Entry 7MIL (electron microscopy, 3.86 A resolution); this record covers chains C and D of the 4 polymer chains in the assembly.

== Chain C (and D) ==
Protein: Transient receptor potential cation channel subfamily V member 3
Organism: Mus musculus
Notes: chain D of this document is another copy of the same molecule, construct and numbering; everything in this record applies to it too
Reference sequence: Q8K424 (TRPV3_MOUSE); residue numbers follow UniProt; this construct covers 1-791
Chain sequence (808 residues; row label = number of the first residue in the row):
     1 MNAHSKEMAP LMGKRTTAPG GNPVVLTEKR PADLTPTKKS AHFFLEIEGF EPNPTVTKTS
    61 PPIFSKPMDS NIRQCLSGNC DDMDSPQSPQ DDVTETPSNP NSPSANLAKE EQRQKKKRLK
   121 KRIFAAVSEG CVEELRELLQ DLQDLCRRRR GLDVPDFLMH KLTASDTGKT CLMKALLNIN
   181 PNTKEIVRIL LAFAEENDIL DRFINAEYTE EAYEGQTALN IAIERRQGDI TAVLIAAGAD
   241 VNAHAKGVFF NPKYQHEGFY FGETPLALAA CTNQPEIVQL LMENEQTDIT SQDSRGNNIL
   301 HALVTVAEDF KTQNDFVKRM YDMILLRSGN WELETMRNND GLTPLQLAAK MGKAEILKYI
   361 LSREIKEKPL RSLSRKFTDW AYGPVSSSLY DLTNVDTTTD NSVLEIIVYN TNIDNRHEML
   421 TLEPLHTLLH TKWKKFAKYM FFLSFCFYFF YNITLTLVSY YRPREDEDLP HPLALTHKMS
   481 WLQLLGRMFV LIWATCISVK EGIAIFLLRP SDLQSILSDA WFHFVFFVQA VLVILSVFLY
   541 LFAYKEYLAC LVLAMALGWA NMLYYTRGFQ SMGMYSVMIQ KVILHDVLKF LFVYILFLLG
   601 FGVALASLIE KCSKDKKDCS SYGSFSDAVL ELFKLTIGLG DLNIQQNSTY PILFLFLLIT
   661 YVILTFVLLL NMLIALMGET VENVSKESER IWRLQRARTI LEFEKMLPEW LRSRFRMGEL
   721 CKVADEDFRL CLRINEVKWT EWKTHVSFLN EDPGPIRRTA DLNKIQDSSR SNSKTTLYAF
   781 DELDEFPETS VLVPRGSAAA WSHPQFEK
Not modelled in the structure: 1-58, 76-112, 752-808
Disulfides: Cys-612/Cys-619, Cys-721/Cys-731
Construct notes: expression tag (792-808)
Curated features (UniProtKB/Swiss-Prot):
  - binding site (Na(+)): Gly-638

== Chain C / chain D interface ==
Contacting residue pairs - 72 pairs, chain C then chain D:
  Pro-62(C) with Asn-735(D)
  Pro-67(C) with Trp-380(D)
  Met-68(C) with Ala-381(D); Tyr-382(D), hydrophobic
  Asp-69(C) with Asp-379(D); Trp-380(D)
  Asn-71(C) with Thr-378(D); Asp-379(D)
  Ile-72(C) with Lys-722(D); Val-723(D), hydrophobic
  Arg-73(C) with Lys-722(D), hydrogen bond (backbone-backbone)
  Gln-74(C) with Leu-720(D); Cys-721(D)
  Cys-75(C) with Leu-720(D); Phe-728(D), hydrophobic
  Gln-216(C) with Tyr-382(D)
  Glu-224(C) with Tyr-382(D); Gly-383(D), hydrogen bond (side chain-backbone)
  Arg-225(C) with Ala-381(D), hydrogen bond (side chain-backbone)
  Arg-226(C) with Leu-749(D)
  Gly-258(C) with Trp-739(D)
  Phe-259(C) with Pro-384(D); Trp-739(D), hydrophobic
  Leu-268(C) with Tyr-382(D)
  Thr-272(C) with Trp-742(D); Val-746(D)
  Asn-273(C) with Val-746(D), hydrogen bond (side chain-backbone); Ser-747(D); Asn-750(D)
  Pro-275(C) with Asn-750(D)
  Val-306(C) with Lys-743(D), hydrogen bond (backbone-side chain)
  Asn-314(C) with Ser-747(D); Glu-751(D)
  Phe-316(C) with Lys-743(D)
  Arg-319(C) with Glu-751(D), salt bridge
  Lys-589(C) with Ser-571(D); Met-572(D); Met-574(D)
  Phe-592(C) with Met-572(D), hydrophobic
  Val-593(C) with Tyr-575(D), hydrophobic
  Leu-596(C) with Trp-559(D); Met-562(D), hydrophobic
  Val-603(C) with Thr-456(D); Tyr-460(D), hydrophobic; Met-555(D), hydrophobic
  Ala-604(C) with Val-552(D)
  Ala-606(C) with Tyr-460(D), hydrophobic
  Ser-607(C) with Arg-464(D), hydrogen bond (backbone-side chain); Leu-548(D); Val-552(D); Met-555(D)
  Leu-608(C) with Leu-548(D), hydrophobic
  Ser-624(C) with Tyr-460(D)
  Phe-625(C) with Tyr-460(D), hydrogen bond (backbone-side chain)
  Leu-635(C) with Leu-639(D), hydrophobic
  Gly-640(C) with Leu-639(D)
  Leu-642(C) with Lys-634(D); Leu-639(D), hydrophobic
  Ile-644(C) with Leu-630(D), hydrophobic
  Tyr-650(C) with Lys-545(D), hydrogen bond (side chain-backbone); Glu-546(D)
  Val-662(C) with Ile-637(D), hydrophobic
  Phe-666(C) with Ile-637(D), hydrophobic
  Leu-668(C) with Ile-583(D), hydrophobic
  Leu-669(C) with Tyr-575(D)
  Asn-671(C) with Met-677(D)
  Met-672(C) with Ile-579(D), hydrophobic; Val-582(D), hydrophobic; Met-677(D), hydrophobic
  Ala-675(C) with Val-681(D)
  Leu-676(C) with Met-578(D), hydrophobic
  Glu-679(C) with Ser-685(D), hydrogen bond
Interface residues without a listed pair, chain C (69 interface residues in all): Pro-61, Phe-64, Ser-70, Tyr-213, Asn-220, Phe-249, Phe-250, Gln-255, His-256, Cys-271, Val-317, Phe-590, Leu-599, Gly-600, Ile-609, Gly-638, Asp-641, Leu-653, Leu-657, Ile-659, Val-667
Interface residues without a listed pair, chain D (61 interface residues in all): Phe-377, Val-385, Leu-389, Ser-459, Arg-462, Ala-549, Leu-553, Leu-563, Phe-633, Gly-638, Leu-670, Leu-673, Ile-674, Arg-733, Val-737

== Overview ==
69 residues of chain C and 61 residues of chain D are in contact, with 9 hydrogen bonds and 1 salt bridge.
Polar pairs include Arg-319(C)/Glu-751(D), Glu-224(C)/Gly-383(D) and Arg-225(C)/Ala-381(D). UniProt lists
Na+-binding residue Gly-638(C) on chain C.
Both chains are Transient receptor potential cation channel subfamily V member 3 (Mus musculus). Entry 7MIL
(Mouse TRPV3 in MSP2N2 nanodiscs, sensitized state at 42 degrees Celsius) was determined by electron
microscopy, deposited together with 7MIJ, 7MIK, 7MIM, 7MIN and 7MIO.
